6UTH - chains O and f of the 35 polymer chains in the assembly; structure by electron microscopy, 3.40 A resolution.

== Chain O ==
Name: Proteasome subunit alpha
Source organism: Thermoplasma acidophilum
Notes: EC 3.4.25.1
UniProtKB: P25156 (PSA_THEAC); residues 7-233 here = UniProt positions 7-233
Sequence (227 residues; row label = number of the first residue in the row):
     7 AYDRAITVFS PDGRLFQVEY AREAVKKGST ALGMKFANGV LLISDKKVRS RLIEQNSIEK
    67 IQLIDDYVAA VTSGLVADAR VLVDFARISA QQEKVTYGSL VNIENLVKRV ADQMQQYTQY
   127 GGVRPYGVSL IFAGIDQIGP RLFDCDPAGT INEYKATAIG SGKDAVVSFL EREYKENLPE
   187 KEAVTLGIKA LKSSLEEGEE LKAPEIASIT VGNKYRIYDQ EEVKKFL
UniProt features mapped onto this chain:
  - mutagenesis: Lys-66 (K66A: Prevents PAN to associate with the proteasome and stimulate gate opening), Leu-81 (L81A/E/G: Prevents PAN to stimulate gate opening), Val-82 (V82A: No effect on PAN's ability to stimulate gate opening; V82D/G: Prevents PAN to stimulate gate opening)
From the paper describing this entry:
  - mutagenesis - K66A: abolished binding to activators (citing earlier work)

== Chain f ==
Name: Proteasome activator protein PA26
Source organism: Trypanosoma brucei brucei
UniProtKB: Q38BM8 (Q38BM8_TRYB2); numbering as in UniProt (aligned over 4-223)
Sequence (229 residues; each row starts with the number of its first residue):
     4 KRAALIQNLR DSYTETSSFA VIEEWAAGTL QEIEGIAKAA VEAHGTIRNS TYGRAQAEKS
    64 PEQLLGVLQR YQDLCHNVYC QAETIRTVIA IRIPEHKEAD NLGVAVQHAV LKVIDELEIK
   124 TLGSGEKSGS GGAPTPIGMY ALREYLSARS TVEDKLLGSV DAESGKTKGG SQSPSLLLEL
   184 RQIDADFMLK VELATTHLST MVRAVINAYL LNWKKLIQPR GGHLDVLYR
Not modelled in the structure: 162-171
Sequence notes: conflict Gly-48 (Ala in Q38BM8), Ala-102 (Glu in Q38BM8); expression tag (224-232)

== How chain O and chain f interact ==
Residue-residue contacts (13):
  Asp-18(O) / Lys-100(f)  salt bridge
  Gly-19(O) / Tyr-231(f)  hydrogen bond (backbone-side chain)
  Arg-20(O) / Asp-103(f)  salt bridge
  Arg-20(O) / Leu-227(f)
  Arg-20(O) / Tyr-231(f)
  Phe-22(O) / Ala-102(f)  hydrophobic
  Phe-22(O) / Asp-103(f)
  Glu-25(O) / Leu-230(f)
  Tyr-26(O) / Leu-105(f)
  Arg-28(O) / His-226(f)
  Arg-28(O) / Val-229(f)
  Arg-28(O) / Leu-230(f)
  Asn-158(O) / Arg-232(f)
Interface residues without a listed pair, chain O (11 interface residues in all): Ser-16, Leu-21, Ala-154
The authors on this interface:
  - hot spots on chain O (mutagenesis) - K66A: abolished binding to Proteasome subunit alpha (chain O) (citing earlier work)

== Summary ==
11 residues of chain O and 10 residues of chain f are in contact, with 1 hydrogen bond and 2 salt bridges.
Polar pairs include Asp-18(O)/Lys-100(f), Arg-20(O)/Asp-103(f) and Gly-19(O)/Tyr-231(f). From the paper: K66A
of chain O abolishes binding to activators; K66A of chain O abolishes binding to Proteasome subunit alpha
(chain O).
Chain O is Proteasome subunit alpha (Thermoplasma acidophilum) and chain f is Proteasome activator protein
PA26 (Trypanosoma brucei brucei); the structure, Allosteric coupling between alpha-rings of 20S proteasome,
20S proteasome singly capped with a PA26/E102A_PANc, together with ..., was determined by electron microscopy,
deposited together with 6UTF, 6UTG, 6UTI and 6UTJ.
